8J2Q - chain A; structure by X-ray diffraction, 1.92 A resolution.

== Chain A ==
Name: Polyhedrin, Myc proto-oncogene protein
From: Bombyx mori cytoplasmic polyhedrosis virus
UniProt: chimeric construct of P11041, P01106: residues 1-14 from P11041 (PYHD_CPVBM) positions 1-14 (same numbers); residues 15-25 from P01106 positions 417-427 (UniProt number = residue number + 402); residues 26-248 from P11041 (PYHD_CPVBM) positions 26-248 (same numbers)
Amino-acid sequence (248 residues; row label = number of the first residue in the row):
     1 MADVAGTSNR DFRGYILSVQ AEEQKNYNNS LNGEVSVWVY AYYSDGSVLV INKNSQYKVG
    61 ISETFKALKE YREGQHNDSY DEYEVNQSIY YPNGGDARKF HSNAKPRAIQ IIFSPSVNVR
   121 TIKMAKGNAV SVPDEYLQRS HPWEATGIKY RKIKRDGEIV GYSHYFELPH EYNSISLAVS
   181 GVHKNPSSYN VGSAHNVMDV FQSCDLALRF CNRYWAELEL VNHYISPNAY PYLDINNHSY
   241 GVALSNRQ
Unresolved in the structure: 1-10, 70-102, 128-134, 192-194, 245-248
Swiss-Prot annotation at these positions:
  - glycosylation (N-linked (GlcNAc...) asparagine): Asn28, Asn77, Asn86, Asn237
Reported in the primary citation:
  - self-association interface (contacts with another copy of this molecule); pairs are residue here / residue on that copy: Phe12-Val19, Glu23-Asn237 (hydrogen bond), Arg151-Leu17 (hydrophobic contact)
  - contacts within the chain: Arg151-Asn237 (hydrogen bond)
  - conformationally variable residues (order/disorder transition): Met1 to Ser8, Glu70 to Ser102, Ala129 to Asp134, Tyr165 to Val179, Asn185 to Asn196

== Summary ==
From the paper: conformational variability at Met1, Glu70 and Ala129 among others; a self-association
interface involving Phe12, Glu23 and Arg151 among others.
Chain A is Polyhedrin, Myc proto-oncogene protein (Bombyx mori cytoplasmic polyhedrosis virus); the structure,
Crystal structure of Cypovirus Polyhedra mutant fused with c-Myc fragment, was determined by X-ray diffraction
together with 8WLG, 8X8S and 8X8V from the same study.
